Entry 9D2X (X-ray diffraction, 2.29 A resolution); this record covers chains D and F of the 3 polymer chains in the assembly.

== Chain D ==
Molecule: 16-nt DNA strand
Sequence (16 nucleotides; each row starts with the number of its first residue):
    17 TCCCACTTCC TTTTAT

== Chain F ==
Protein: SpiD
Organism: Raja eglanteria
UniProt: Q9DEW5 (Q9DEW5_RAJEG); residues 165-270 here correspond to UniProt positions 168-273 (UniProt number = residue number + 3)
Amino-acid sequence (107 residues; numbered 164 to 270; the number before each row is that of its first residue):
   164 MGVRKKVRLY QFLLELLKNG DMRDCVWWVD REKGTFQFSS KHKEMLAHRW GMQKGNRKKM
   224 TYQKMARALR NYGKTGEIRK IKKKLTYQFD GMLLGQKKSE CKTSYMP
Disordered / not traced: 164-168, 257-270
Differences from the reference sequence: initiating methionine (164)

== How chain D and chain F interact ==
Contacting residue pairs (19; chain D residue first):
  DA21(D) - Arg171(F)  salt bridge to the phosphate
  DC22(D) - Arg171(F)  salt bridge to the phosphate
  DC22(D) - Leu172(F)  hydrogen bond to the phosphate
  DC22(D) - Lys217(F)  hydrogen bond to the phosphate
  DC22(D) - Ala231(F)  sugar contact
  DC22(D) - Tyr235(F)  hydrogen bond to the phosphate
  DT23(D) - Trp213(F)  hydrogen bond to the phosphate
  DT23(D) - Lys217(F)  salt bridge to the phosphate
  DT23(D) - Asn219(F)  hydrogen bond to the phosphate
  DT23(D) - Met223(F)  phosphate contact
  DT23(D) - Asn234(F)  base contact
  DT24(D) - Asn219(F)  phosphate contact
  DT24(D) - Arg220(F)  sugar contact
  DT24(D) - Lys221(F)  hydrogen bond to the phosphate
  DT24(D) - Met223(F)  phosphate contact
  DT24(D) - Lys227(F)  salt bridge to the phosphate
  DT24(D) - Arg230(F)  base contact
  DC25(D) - Lys221(F)  salt bridge to the phosphate
  DT32(D) - Lys247(F)  phosphate contact
Other interface residues (no listed pair), chain F (15 interface residues in all): Lys222

== Overview ==
6 residues of chain D face 15 of chain F across their interface, with 6 hydrogen bonds and 5 salt bridges.
Polar contacts include DC22(D)-Leu172(F), DC22(D)-Lys217(F) and DC22(D)-Tyr235(F).
Chain D is a 16-nt DNA strand and chain F is SpiD (Raja eglanteria); the structure, SpiD ETS-domain (168-273)
in complex with the DNA sequence d(AATAAAAGGAAGTGGG), was determined by X-ray diffraction.
